Entry 1OTU (X-ray diffraction, 3.30 A resolution); this record covers chains A and C of the 6 polymer chains in the assembly.

Chain A:
Name: Voltage-gated ClC-type chloride channel eriC
Organism: Escherichia coli
UniProtKB: P37019 (CLCA_ECOLI); residue numbers follow UniProt; this construct covers 1-465
Amino-acid sequence (465 residues; row label = number of the first residue in the row):
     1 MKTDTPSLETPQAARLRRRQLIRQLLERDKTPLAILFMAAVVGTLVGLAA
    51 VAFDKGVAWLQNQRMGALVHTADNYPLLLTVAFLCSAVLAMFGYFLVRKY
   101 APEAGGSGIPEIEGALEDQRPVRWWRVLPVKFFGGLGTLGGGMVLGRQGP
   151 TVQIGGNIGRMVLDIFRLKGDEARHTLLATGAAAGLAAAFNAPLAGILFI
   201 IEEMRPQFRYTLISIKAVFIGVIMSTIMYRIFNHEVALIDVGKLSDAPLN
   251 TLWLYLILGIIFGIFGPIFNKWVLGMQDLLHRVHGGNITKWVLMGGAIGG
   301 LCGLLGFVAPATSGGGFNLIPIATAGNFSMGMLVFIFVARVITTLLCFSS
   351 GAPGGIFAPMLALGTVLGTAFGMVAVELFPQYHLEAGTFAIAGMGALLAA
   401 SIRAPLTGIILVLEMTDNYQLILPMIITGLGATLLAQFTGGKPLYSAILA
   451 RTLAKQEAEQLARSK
Disordered / not traced: 1-16, 461-465
Construct notes: engineered mutation Gln148 (Glu in P37019)
Curated features (UniProtKB/Swiss-Prot):
  - motif: Gly106 to Pro110 (Selectivity filter part_1), Gly146, Arg147, Gly149, Pro150 (Selectivity filter part_2), Gly355 to Pro359 (Selectivity filter part_3)
  - binding site (chloride): Ser107, Ile356, Phe357, Tyr445
  - site: Glu203 (Mediates proton transfer from the protein to the inner aqueous phase)
  - mutagenesis: Ser107 (S107A: Uncouples chloride transport from proton transport), Glu203 (E203A/G/Q/S/T: Abolishes proton transport, and reduces chloride transport; E203C/I/L/V: Abolishes proton and chloride transport; E203D/H: No effect on proton and chloride transport ...), Tyr445 (Y445A: Abolishes gating, permitting continuous rapid transit of chloride ions; when associated with A-148; Y445F/W: No effect; Y445L: Alters stoichiometry of proton/chloride exchange)

Chain C:
Name: Fab fragment (Heavy chain)
Organism: Mus musculus
Notes: antibody fragment or engineered binder
Amino-acid sequence (222 residues; numbered 1 to 222; the number before each row is that of its first residue):
     1 EVRLLESGGGLVQPGGSLKLSCAASGFDYSRYWMSWVRQAPGKGLKWIGE
    51 INPVSSTINYTPSLKDKFIISRDNAKDTLYLQISKVRSEDTALYYCARLY
   101 YGYGYWYFDVWGAGTTVTVSSAKTTPPSVYPLAPGSAAAAASMVTLGCLV
   151 KGYFPEPVTVTWNSGSLAAGVHTFPAVLQAALYTLSSSVTVPSSSWPSET
   201 VTCNVAHPASSTKVDKKIVPRA
Disordered / not traced: 1
Disulfide bonds: Cys22-Cys96, Cys148-Cys203

How chain A and chain C interact:
Contacting residue pairs (14):
  Lys243(A) - Arg31(C)
  Asp246(A) - Tyr101(C)
  Pro248(A) - Tyr101(C)  hydrophobic
  Pro248(A) - Tyr103(C)
  Pro248(A) - Gly104(C)
  Leu249(A) - Tyr103(C)  hydrogen bond (backbone-backbone)
  Asn250(A) - Tyr103(C)  hydrogen bond (backbone-backbone)
  Asn250(A) - Gly104(C)  hydrogen bond (side chain-backbone)
  Asn250(A) - Tyr105(C)
  Gln381(A) - Trp106(C)
  Tyr382(A) - Trp106(C)
  His383(A) - Trp33(C)
  His383(A) - Glu50(C)  salt bridge
  His383(A) - Trp106(C)  hydrogen bond
Interface residues without a listed pair, chain A (10 interface residues in all): Pro380, Leu384
Interface residues without a listed pair, chain C (10 interface residues in all): Asn59, Leu99

Summary:
The chain A/chain C interface involves 10 residues from each chain; the contacts include 4 hydrogen bonds and
1 salt bridge. Among the polar pairs are His383(A)-Glu50(C), Asn250(A)-Gly104(C) and His383(A)-Trp106(C).
UniProt lists 4 chloride-binding residues and 3 mutagenesis sites on chain A.
Chain A is Voltage-gated ClC-type chloride channel eriC (Escherichia coli) and chain C is Fab fragment (Heavy
chain) (Mus musculus); the structure, Structure of the Escherichia coli ClC Chloride channel E148Q mutant and
Fab Complex, was determined by X-ray diffraction (same publication as 1OTS and 1OTT).
